1HR9 - chains B and O of the 3 polymer chains in the assembly; structure by X-ray diffraction, 3.01 A resolution.

Chain B:
Name: Mitochondrial processing peptidase beta subunit
Organism: Saccharomyces cerevisiae
Notes: EC 3.4.24.64
UniProt: P10507 (MPPB_YEAST); residue numbers follow UniProt; this construct covers 21-462
Chain sequence (443 residues; numbered 20 to 462; the number before each row is that of its first residue):
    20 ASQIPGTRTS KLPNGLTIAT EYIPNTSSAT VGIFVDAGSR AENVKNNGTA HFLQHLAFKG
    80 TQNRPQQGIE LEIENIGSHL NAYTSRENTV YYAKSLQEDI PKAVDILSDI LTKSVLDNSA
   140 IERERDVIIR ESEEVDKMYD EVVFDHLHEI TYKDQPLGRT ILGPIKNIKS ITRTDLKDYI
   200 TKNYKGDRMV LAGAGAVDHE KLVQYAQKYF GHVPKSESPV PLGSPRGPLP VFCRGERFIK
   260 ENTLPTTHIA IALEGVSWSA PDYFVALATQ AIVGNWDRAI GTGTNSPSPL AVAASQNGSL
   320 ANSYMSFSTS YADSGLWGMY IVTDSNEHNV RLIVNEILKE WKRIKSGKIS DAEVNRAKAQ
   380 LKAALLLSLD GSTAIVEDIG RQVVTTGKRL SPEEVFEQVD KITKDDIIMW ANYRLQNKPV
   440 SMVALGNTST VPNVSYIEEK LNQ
Disordered / not traced: 20-23
Differences from the reference sequence: cloning artifact (20); engineered mutation Gln-73 (Glu in P10507)
Metal / ion sites: Zn2+: His-70, His-74, Glu-150 (shared with Ala-9(O) of chain O)
Curated features (UniProtKB/Swiss-Prot):
  - binding site (Zn(2+)): His-70, His-74, Glu-150
  - modified residue: Ser-243 (Phosphoserine)
  - mutagenesis: His-70 (H70R: Loss of zinc binding. Loss of catalytic activity), Glu-89 (E89A: Loss of catalytic activity and loss of binding to MAS2), Ser-133 (S133A: Loss of catalytic activity. No effect on the binding to MAS2), Tyr-198 (Y198A: No effect on catalytic activity), Lys-234 (K234A: Loss of catalytic activity and loss of binding to MAS2), Pro-249 (P249A: No effect on catalytic activity), Thr-301 (T301A: No effect on catalytic activity), Ser-333 (S333A: Loss of catalytic activity. No effect on the binding to MAS2), Lys-364 (K364A: No effect on catalytic activity), Arg-400 (R400A: No effect on catalytic activity)

Chain O:
Name: Malate dehydrogenase
Notes: EC 1.1.1.37
UniProt: P17505 (MDHM_YEAST); residue numbers follow UniProt; this construct covers 2-9
Chain sequence (8 residues; row label = number of the first residue in the row):
     2 LSRVAKRA
Metal / ion sites: Zn2+: Ala-9 (shared with His-70(B), His-74(B), Glu-150(B) of chain B)

Chain B / chain O interface:
Residue-residue contacts - 26 pairs, chain B then chain O:
  His-70(B) / Ala-9(O)  hydrogen bond (side chain-backbone)
  Gln-73(B) / Arg-8(O)
  Gln-73(B) / Ala-9(O)  hydrogen bond (side chain-backbone)
  His-74(B) / Ala-9(O)  hydrogen bond (side chain-backbone)
  Ala-101(B) / Ala-9(O)
  Tyr-102(B) / Lys-7(O)
  Tyr-102(B) / Arg-8(O)
  Thr-103(B) / Lys-7(O)
  Thr-103(B) / Arg-8(O)  hydrogen bond (backbone-backbone)
  Ser-104(B) / Val-5(O)
  Ser-104(B) / Ala-6(O)
  Glu-150(B) / Ala-9(O)
  Val-154(B) / Arg-8(O)
  Glu-160(B) / Arg-8(O)  salt bridge
  Asp-164(B) / Arg-8(O)  salt bridge
  Ile-180(B) / Ala-6(O)
  Ile-180(B) / Arg-8(O)
  Leu-181(B) / Arg-8(O)
  Leu-286(B) / Leu-2(O)  hydrophobic
  Gln-289(B) / Ser-3(O)
  Met-324(B) / Arg-4(O)
  Ser-325(B) / Ser-3(O)
  Phe-326(B) / Ser-3(O)
  Ser-327(B) / Ser-3(O)  hydrogen bond (backbone-side chain)
  Leu-384(B) / Leu-2(O)  hydrophobic
  Glu-396(B) / Lys-7(O)  salt bridge
Other interface residues (no listed pair), chain B (24 interface residues in all): Arg-105, Trp-277, Ala-383
From the paper, about this interface:
  - interface residues, chain O: Lys-7(O)

In short:
The interface between chain B and chain O involves 24 residues on one side and 8 on the other, with 5 hydrogen
bonds and 3 salt bridges. Polar contacts include Glu-160(B)/Arg-8(O), Asp-164(B)/Arg-8(O) and
Glu-396(B)/Lys-7(O). From UniProt: 3 Zn2+-binding residues and 10 mutagenesis sites on chain B. The paper
reports the interface residue Lys-7(O).
Here chain B is Mitochondrial processing peptidase beta subunit (Saccharomyces cerevisiae) and chain O is
Malate dehydrogenase. Entry 1HR9 (Yeast Mitochondrial Processing Peptidase beta-E73Q Mutant Complexed with
Malate Dehydrogenase Signal Peptide) was determined by X-ray diffraction, deposited together with 1HR6 and
1HR8.
